Entry 3LMI (X-ray diffraction, 2.20 A resolution); this record covers chain A.

== Chain A ==
Protein: Myosin heavy chain kinase A
From: Dictyostelium discoideum
Notes: EC 2.7.11.7
Reference sequence: P42527 (MHCKA_DICDI); numbering as in UniProt (aligned over 552-841)
Sequence (307 residues; each row starts with the number of its first residue):
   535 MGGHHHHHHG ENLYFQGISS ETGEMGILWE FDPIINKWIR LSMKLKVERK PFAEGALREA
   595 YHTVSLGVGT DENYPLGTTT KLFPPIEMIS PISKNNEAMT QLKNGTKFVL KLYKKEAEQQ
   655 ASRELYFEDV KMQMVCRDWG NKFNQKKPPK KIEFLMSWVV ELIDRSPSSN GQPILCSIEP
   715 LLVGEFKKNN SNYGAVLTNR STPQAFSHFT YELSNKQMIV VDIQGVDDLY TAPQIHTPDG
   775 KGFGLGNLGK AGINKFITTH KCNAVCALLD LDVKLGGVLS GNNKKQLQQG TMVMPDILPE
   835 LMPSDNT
Not modelled in the structure: 535-555, 613-614, 650-653, 702, 809-841
Construct notes: expression tag (535-551); engineered mutation A766 (Asp in P42527)
Ion coordination: Zn2+: H742, H794, C800; Mg2+: Q758 (together with ATP)
Residues lining bound ligands: ATP (adenosine-5'-triphosphate): F586, A587, E588, G589, A590, L591, R592, A594, V643, K645, L689, E713, P714, L715, L716, F720, K722, D756, Q758, T765, A766
What the authors report for this chain:
  - Mg2+ coordination: Q758
  - binding site for ATP: K722, D756, Q758
  - mutagenesis - R592A, K645A, G778D, G780A, C796A, C800A: decreased catalytic activity
  - mutagenesis - C796A, C800A: decreased expression
  - post-translational modification sites: S553, T612, T613, T614, T634, T825
  - mutagenesis - N781A, N781D: abolished catalytic activity
  - specificity-determining residues: D663 (from molecular simulation)
  - catalytic residues: D756 (proposed by the authors, not directly observed)

== Summary ==
Bound to chain A: ATP. H742, H794 and C800 form the Zn2+ site. The paper reports the catalytic residue D756;
R592A, K645A and G778D, among others, reduce catalytic activity; 8 substitutions were tested in all.
Chain A is Myosin heavy chain kinase A (Dictyostelium discoideum); the structure, Crystal Structure of the
Inactive Alpha-kinase Domain of Myosin Heavy Chain Kinase A (D766A) complex with ..., was determined by X-ray
diffraction (same publication as 3LKM, 3LLA and 3LMH).
